PDB entry 4JWN | X-ray diffraction, 2.39 A resolution | chains A and T of the 4 polymer chains in the assembly

# Chain A
Name: DNA polymerase beta
From: Homo sapiens
Notes: EC 2.7.7.7
UniProtKB: P06746 (DPOLB_HUMAN); residues 1-335 here = UniProt positions 1-335
Amino-acid sequence (335 residues; each row starts with the number of its first residue):
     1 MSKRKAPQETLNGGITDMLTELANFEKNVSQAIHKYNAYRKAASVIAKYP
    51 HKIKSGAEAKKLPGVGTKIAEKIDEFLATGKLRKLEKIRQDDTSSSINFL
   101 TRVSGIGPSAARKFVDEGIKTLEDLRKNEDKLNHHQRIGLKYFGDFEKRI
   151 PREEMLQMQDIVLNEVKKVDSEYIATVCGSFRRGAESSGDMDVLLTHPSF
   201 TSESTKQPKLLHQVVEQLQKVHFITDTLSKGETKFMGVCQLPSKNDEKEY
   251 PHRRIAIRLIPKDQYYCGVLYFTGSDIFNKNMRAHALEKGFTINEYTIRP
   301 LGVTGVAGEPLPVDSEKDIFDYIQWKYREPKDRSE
Unresolved in the structure: 1-9
Sequence notes: engineered mutation Ala-256 (Asp in P06746)
Ion coordination: Na+ site 1: Lys-60, Leu-62, Val-65 (shared with 1 residue of chain D); Na+ site 2: Thr-101, Val-103, Ile-106 (shared with 1 residue of chain P); Mg2+: Asp-190, Asp-192 (together with DUP)
Residues lining bound ligands: DUP (2'-deoxyuridine 5'-alpha,beta-imido-triphosphate): Arg-149, Gly-179, Ser-180, Arg-183, Ser-187, Ser-188, Gly-189, Asp-190, Asp-192, Tyr-271, Phe-272, Thr-273, Gly-274, Ser-275, Asp-276, Asn-279
UniProt features mapped onto this chain:
  - region: Arg-183 to Asp-192 (DNA-binding)
  - active site: Lys-72 (Nucleophile)
  - binding site (K(+)): Lys-60, Leu-62, Val-65, Thr-101, Val-103, Ile-106
  - binding site (Na(+)): Lys-60, Leu-62, Val-65, Thr-101, Val-103, Ile-106
  - binding site (dATP): Arg-149, Ser-180, Arg-183, Gly-189, Asp-190
  - binding site (dCTP): Arg-149, Ser-180, Arg-183, Gly-189, Asp-190
  - binding site (dGTP): Arg-149, Ser-180, Arg-183, Gly-189, Asp-190, Asp-192
  - binding site (dTTP): Arg-149, Ser-180, Arg-183, Gly-189, Asp-190
  - binding site (Mg(2+)): Asp-190, Asp-192
  - modified residue: Lys-72 (N6-acetyllysine), Arg-83 (Omega-N-methylarginine), Arg-152 (Omega-N-methylarginine)
  - cross-link (Glycyl lysine isopeptide (Lys-Gly)): Lys-41 (interchain with G-Cter in ubiquitin), Lys-61 (interchain with G-Cter in ubiquitin), Lys-81 (interchain with G-Cter in ubiquitin)
  - natural variant: Leu-22 (L22P: Found in a gastric cancer sample; uncertain significance), Tyr-39 (Y39C: Found in a gastric cancer sample; uncertain significance), Gly-118 (G118V: Decreased DNA-directed DNA polymerase activity), Arg-137 (R137Q: Decreased function in base-excision repair), Arg-149 (R149I: Decreased DNA-directed DNA polymerase activity), Asp-160 (D160N: Found in a gastric cancer sample; uncertain significance), Cys-239 (C239R: Found in a gastric cancer sample; uncertain significance), Lys-289 (K289M: Found in a colon cancer sample; uncertain significance), Asn-294 (N294D: Found in a gastric cancer sample; uncertain significance), Glu-295 (E295K: Found in a gastric cancer sample; uncertain significance)
  - mutagenesis: Phe-25 (F25W: No effect on 5'-dRP lyase activity. Decreased ssDNA binding), His-34 (H34G: Decreased 5'-dRP lyase activity. Decreased ssDNA binding), Lys-35 (K35A: Decreased 5'-dRP lyase activity. Decreased ssDNA binding. Loss of 5'-dRP lyase activity; when associated with A-68 and A-72. Decreased ssDNA binding; when associated with A-68 and A-72 ...), Tyr-39 (Y39F: No effect on 5'-dRP lyase activity; Y39Q: Abolishes DNA polymerase and 5'-dRP lyase activity), Lys-41 (K41R: Abolishes ubiquitination; when associated with R-61 and R-81), Lys-60 (K60A: Decreased 5'-dRP lyase activity. Decreased ssDNA binding), Lys-61 (K61R: Abolishes ubiquitination; when associated with R-41 and R-81), Lys-68 (K68A: No effect on 5'-dRP lyase activity. Decreased ssDNA binding. Loss of 5'-dRP lyase activity; when associated with A-35 and A-72. Decreased ssDNA binding; when associated with A-35 and A-72 ...), Glu-71 (E71Q: No effect on 5'-dRP lyase activity. No effect on structure shown by circular dichroism. No effect on ssDNA binding), Lys-72 (K72A: Severely reduced 5'-dRP lyase activity. Does not affect ssDNA binding. Loss of 5'-dRP lyase activity; when associated with A-35 and A-68. Decreased ssDNA binding ...), Glu-75 (E75A: Slightly decreased 5'-dRP lyase activity. Decreased ssDNA binding. No effect on structure shown by circular dichroism), Lys-81 (K81R: Abolishes ubiquitination; when associated with R-41 and R-61), 5 further mutagenesis entries in UniProt
Reported in the primary citation:
  - mutagenesis - D256A: abolished catalytic activity
  - Mg2+ coordination: Asp-190, Asp-192
  - conformationally variable residues (side-chain flip): Arg-254

# Chain T
Molecule: 16-nt DNA strand
Sequence (16 nucleotides; each row starts with the number of its first residue):
     1 CCGACAGCGCATCAGC

# Chain A / chain T interface
Contacting residue pairs - 27 pairs, chain A then chain T:
  His-34(A) with DC5(T), stacking on the base
  Asn-133(A) with DT12(T), phosphate contact
  Ser-229(A) with DC10(T), phosphate contact; DA11(T), sugar contact
  Lys-230(A) with DC10(T), hydrogen bond to the phosphate; DA11(T), hydrogen bond to the phosphate
  Gly-231(A) with DC10(T), phosphate contact
  Glu-232(A) with DC10(T), hydrogen bond to the phosphate
  Thr-233(A) with DG9(T), phosphate contact; DC10(T), hydrogen bond to the phosphate
  Lys-234(A) with DG9(T), hydrogen bond to the base; DC10(T), hydrogen bond to the phosphate
  Arg-258(A) with DG9(T), sugar contact
  Tyr-271(A) with DG7(T), base contact
  Lys-280(A) with DA6(T), salt bridge to the phosphate
  Arg-283(A) with DA6(T), hydrogen bond to the base; DG7(T), hydrogen bond to the sugar
  Ala-284(A) with DA6(T), sugar contact
  Leu-287(A) with DC5(T), phosphate contact; DA6(T), phosphate contact; DG7(T), phosphate contact
  Thr-292(A) with DG7(T), hydrogen bond to the phosphate
  Ile-293(A) with DG7(T), sugar contact
  Asn-294(A) with DG7(T), phosphate contact; DC8(T), hydrogen bond to the phosphate
  Glu-295(A) with DC8(T), sugar contact
  Tyr-296(A) with DG9(T), hydrogen bond to the phosphate
Interface residues without a listed pair, chain A (21 interface residues in all): His-134, Arg-299

# Overview
21 residues of chain A and 8 residues of chain T are in contact, with 11 hydrogen bonds, 1 salt bridge and 1
aromatic stacking contact. Polar contacts include Lys-234(A)/DG9(T), Arg-283(A)/DA6(T) and Arg-283(A)/DG7(T).
Bound to chain A: compound DUP. From the paper: D256A of chain A abolishes catalytic activity; Mg2+
coordination by Asp-190(A) and Asp-192(A).
Here chain A is DNA polymerase beta (Homo sapiens) and chain T is a 16-nt DNA strand. Entry 4JWN (Ternary
complex of D256A mutant of DNA Polymerase Beta) was determined by X-ray diffraction (same publication as
4JWM).
